Entry 8ARW (X-ray diffraction, 1.50 A resolution); this record covers chains A and B.

# Chain A
Protein: 14-3-3 protein sigma
Organism: Homo sapiens
Reference sequence: P31947 (1433S_HUMAN); residue numbers follow UniProt; this construct covers 1-231
Sequence (236 residues; each row starts with the number of its first residue; numbers below 1 keep their minus sign (Gly-4 is residue -4)):
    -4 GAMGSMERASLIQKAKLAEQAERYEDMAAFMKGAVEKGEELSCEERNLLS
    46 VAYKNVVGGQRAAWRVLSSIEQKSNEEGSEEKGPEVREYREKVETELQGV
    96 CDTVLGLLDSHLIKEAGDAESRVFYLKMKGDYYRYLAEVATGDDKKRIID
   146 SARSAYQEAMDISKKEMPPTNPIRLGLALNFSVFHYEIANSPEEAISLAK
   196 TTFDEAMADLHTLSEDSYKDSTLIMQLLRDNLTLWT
Covalently attached groups: compound NQ9 linked to Cys38
Differences from the reference sequence: expression tag (-4 to 0)
Ion coordination: Mg2+ site 1 near Glu2 (its only coordinating residue here); Mg2+ site 2 near Ser37 (its only coordinating residue here); Mg2+ site 3 near Glu89 (its only coordinating residue here)
Ligand contacts: NQ9 (N-[[1-[4-azanyl-1-(4-chloranylphenoxy)cyclohexyl]carbonylpiperidin-4-yl]methyl]-2-chloranyl-ethanamide): Arg41, Asn42, Phe119, Lys122, Pro167, Ile168, Gly171, Leu172, Leu218, Ile219
Swiss-Prot annotation at these positions:
  - site (Interaction with phosphoserine on interacting protein): Arg56, Arg129
  - modified residue (Phosphoserine): Ser5, Ser74

# Chain B
Protein: Estrogen receptor
Reference sequence: P03372 (ESR1_HUMAN); residues 591-595 here = UniProt positions 591-595
Sequence (5 residues; row label = number of the first residue in the row):
   591 FPATV
Modified / non-standard residues: Thr594 (phosphothreonine; TPO)
From the paper describing this entry:
  - post-translational modification sites: Thr594 (citing earlier work)

# Chain A / chain B interface
Contacting residue pairs - 20 pairs, chain A then chain B:
  Lys49(A) - Thr594(B)
  Lys49(A) - Val595(B)
  Arg56(A) - Thr594(B)
  Arg60(A) - Phe591(B)
  Lys122(A) - Val595(B)  hydrogen bond (side chain-backbone)
  Arg129(A) - Thr594(B)
  Tyr130(A) - Thr594(B)
  Gly171(A) - Val595(B)
  Leu174(A) - Ala593(B)
  Leu174(A) - Thr594(B)
  Leu174(A) - Val595(B)
  Asn175(A) - Thr594(B)
  Asn175(A) - Val595(B)  hydrogen bond (side chain-backbone)
  Val178(A) - Pro592(B)  hydrophobic
  Val178(A) - Ala593(B)
  Val178(A) - Thr594(B)
  Leu222(A) - Val595(B)  hydrophobic
  Asn226(A) - Pro592(B)
  Asn226(A) - Ala593(B)  hydrogen bond (side chain-backbone)
  Trp230(A) - Pro592(B)  hydrophobic
Other interface residues (no listed pair), chain A (16 interface residues in all): Asp126, Glu182, Leu229

# In short
Chain A and chain B form an interface of 16 and 5 residues respectively; the contacts include 3 hydrogen
bonds. Among the polar pairs are Lys122(A)-Val595(B), Asn175(A)-Val595(B) and Asn226(A)-Ala593(B). Compound
NQ9 is covalently linked to Cys38(A). The paper reports a modification site at Thr594(B).
Chain A is 14-3-3 protein sigma (Homo sapiens) and chain B is Estrogen receptor; the structure, Small
molecular stabilizer for ERalpha and 14-3-3 (1076402), was determined by X-ray diffraction together with 8AI0,
8ALR, 8ALT, 8ALV, 8ALW, 8AM7 and 32 further entries from the same study.
